Entry 5N0J (X-ray diffraction, 1.95 A resolution); this record covers chains A and B.

[Chain A (and B)]
Name: Gll2934 protein
Organism: Gloeobacter violaceus
Notes: chain B of this document is another copy of the same molecule, construct and numbering; everything in this record applies to it too
Reference sequence: Q7NCP4 (Q7NCP4_GLOVI); residues 4-351 here correspond to UniProt positions 1-348 (UniProt number = residue number - 3)
Amino-acid sequence (351 residues; row label = number of the first residue in the row):
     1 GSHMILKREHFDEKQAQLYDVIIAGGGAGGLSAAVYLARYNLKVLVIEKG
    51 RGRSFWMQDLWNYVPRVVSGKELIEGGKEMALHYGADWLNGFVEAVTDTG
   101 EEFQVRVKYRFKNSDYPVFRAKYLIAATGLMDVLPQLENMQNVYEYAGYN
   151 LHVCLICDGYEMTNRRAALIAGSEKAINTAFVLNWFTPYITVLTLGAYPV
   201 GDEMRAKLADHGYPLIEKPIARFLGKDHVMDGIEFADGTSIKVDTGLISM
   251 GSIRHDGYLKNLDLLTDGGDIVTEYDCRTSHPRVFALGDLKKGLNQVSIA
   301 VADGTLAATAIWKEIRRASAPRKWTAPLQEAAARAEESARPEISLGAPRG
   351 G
Unresolved in the structure: 1-14, 112-115, 319-351 (chain B: 1-11, 335-351)
Sequence notes: expression tag (1-3)
Disulfide bonds: Cys-154/Cys-157

[How chain A and chain B interact]
Contacting residue pairs (112):
  Val-35(A) / Asn-62(B)
  Tyr-36(A) / Asn-62(B)  hydrogen bond
  Tyr-36(A) / Gln-296(B)  hydrogen bond
  Tyr-36(A) / Ser-298(B)
  Arg-39(A) / Trp-61(B)
  Arg-39(A) / Asn-62(B)
  Arg-39(A) / Cys-157(B)  hydrogen bond (side chain-backbone)
  Arg-39(A) / Tyr-160(B)
  Arg-39(A) / Glu-161(B)  salt bridge
  Arg-39(A) / Phe-186(B)
  Tyr-40(A) / Ile-156(B)
  Tyr-40(A) / Trp-185(B)  hydrogen bond (backbone-side chain)
  Asn-41(A) / Tyr-160(B)
  Asn-41(A) / Thr-163(B)  hydrogen bond
  Asn-41(A) / Phe-186(B)
  Leu-42(A) / Trp-185(B)  hydrophobic
  Trp-61(A) / Arg-39(B)
  Trp-61(A) / Met-80(B)
  Trp-61(A) / Tyr-84(B)  hydrogen bond (backbone-side chain)
  Asn-62(A) / Val-35(B)
  Asn-62(A) / Tyr-36(B)  hydrogen bond
  Asn-62(A) / Arg-39(B)
  Tyr-63(A) / Tyr-63(B)
  Tyr-63(A) / Val-64(B)  hydrogen bond (side chain-backbone)
  Val-64(A) / Val-35(B)  hydrophobic
  Val-64(A) / Tyr-63(B)  hydrogen bond (backbone-side chain)
  Val-64(A) / Gly-77(B)
  Val-64(A) / Met-80(B)  hydrophobic
  Val-64(A) / Val-301(B)  hydrophobic
  Pro-65(A) / Glu-72(B)
  Pro-65(A) / Leu-73(B)
  Pro-65(A) / Gly-76(B)
  Pro-65(A) / Gly-77(B)
  Pro-65(A) / Met-80(B)
  Arg-66(A) / Met-80(B)  hydrogen bond (backbone-side chain)
  Val-67(A) / Tyr-84(B)
  Glu-72(A) / Pro-65(B)
  Leu-73(A) / Pro-65(B)
  Gly-76(A) / Pro-65(B)
  Gly-77(A) / Val-64(B)
  Gly-77(A) / Pro-65(B)
  Met-80(A) / Trp-61(B)
  Met-80(A) / Tyr-63(B)
  Met-80(A) / Pro-65(B)
  Met-80(A) / Arg-66(B)
  His-83(A) / Tyr-160(B)
  Tyr-84(A) / Trp-61(B)  hydrogen bond (side chain-backbone)
  Tyr-84(A) / Val-67(B)
  Tyr-84(A) / Tyr-160(B)
  Ile-156(A) / Tyr-40(B)
  Cys-157(A) / Arg-39(B)  hydrogen bond (backbone-side chain)
  Tyr-160(A) / Ala-38(B)
  Tyr-160(A) / Arg-39(B)
  Tyr-160(A) / Asn-41(B)
  Tyr-160(A) / Tyr-84(B)  hydrogen bond (side chain-backbone)
  Glu-161(A) / Arg-39(B)  salt bridge
  Thr-163(A) / Asn-41(B)  hydrogen bond
  Asn-164(A) / Arg-322(B)  hydrogen bond
  Arg-166(A) / Trp-324(B)
  Phe-181(A) / Arg-316(B)
  Val-182(A) / Trp-312(B)  hydrophobic
  Val-182(A) / Arg-316(B)
  Asn-184(A) / Arg-322(B)
  Trp-185(A) / Tyr-40(B)  hydrogen bond (side chain-backbone)
  Trp-185(A) / Leu-42(B)  hydrophobic
  Trp-185(A) / Trp-312(B)
  Trp-185(A) / Ile-315(B)  hydrophobic
  Trp-185(A) / Arg-316(B)
  Trp-185(A) / Ser-319(B)
  Trp-185(A) / Arg-322(B)  hydrogen bond (backbone-side chain)
  Phe-186(A) / Arg-39(B)
  Phe-186(A) / Asn-41(B)
  Phe-186(A) / Arg-322(B)  hydrogen bond (backbone-side chain)
  Thr-187(A) / Arg-322(B)
  Pro-188(A) / Arg-322(B)
  Pro-188(A) / Lys-323(B)
  Pro-188(A) / Trp-324(B)
  Tyr-189(A) / Trp-324(B)
  Ile-190(A) / Trp-324(B)
  Ala-209(A) / Leu-328(B)
  Asp-210(A) / Lys-323(B)
  Asp-210(A) / Leu-328(B)
  His-211(A) / Pro-321(B)
  His-211(A) / Lys-323(B)
  His-211(A) / Trp-324(B)  hydrogen bond (backbone-backbone)
  His-211(A) / Leu-328(B)
  Gly-212(A) / Trp-324(B)
  Gly-212(A) / Pro-327(B)
  Gly-212(A) / Leu-328(B)
  Tyr-213(A) / Arg-322(B)  hydrogen bond (side chain-backbone)
  Pro-214(A) / Trp-324(B)
  Tyr-275(A) / Tyr-275(B)  hydrophobic
  Leu-294(A) / Leu-306(B)  hydrophobic
  Leu-294(A) / Thr-309(B)
  Gln-296(A) / Tyr-36(B)  hydrogen bond
  Ser-298(A) / Tyr-36(B)
  Ser-298(A) / Ala-302(B)
  Ser-298(A) / Thr-305(B)  hydrogen bond
  Ile-299(A) / Ala-302(B)
  Ile-299(A) / Leu-306(B)  hydrophobic
  Val-301(A) / Val-64(B)  hydrophobic
  Ala-302(A) / Ser-298(B)
  Ala-302(A) / Ile-299(B)  hydrophobic
  Ala-302(A) / Ala-302(B)  hydrophobic
  Thr-305(A) / Ser-298(B)  hydrogen bond
  Leu-306(A) / Ile-299(B)  hydrophobic
  Trp-312(A) / Ile-156(B)  hydrophobic
  Trp-312(A) / Val-182(B)  hydrophobic
  Trp-312(A) / Trp-185(B)
  Ile-315(A) / Trp-185(B)  hydrophobic
  Arg-316(A) / Val-182(B)
  Arg-316(A) / Trp-185(B)
Other interface residues (no listed pair), chain A (61 interface residues in all): Leu-31, Ser-32, Ala-38, Asp-158, Thr-191, Lys-291, Thr-309
Other interface residues (no listed pair), chain B (53 interface residues in all): Leu-31, Ser-32, His-83, Asp-158, Lys-291, Leu-294

[Summary]
The interface between chain A and chain B involves 61 residues on one side and 53 on the other, with 23
hydrogen bonds and 2 salt bridges. Polar pairs include Arg-39(A)/Glu-161(B), Tyr-36(A)/Asn-62(B) and
Tyr-36(A)/Gln-296(B).
Chain A and chain B are both Gll2934 protein (Gloeobacter violaceus); the structure, Structure of a novel
oxidoreductase from Gloeobacter violaceus, was determined by X-ray diffraction (same publication as 5JRI, 5K0A
and 5ODE).
